PDB entry 3PKD | X-ray diffraction, 1.47 A resolution | chain A

== Chain A ==
Name: Methionine aminopeptidase
Source organism: Mycobacterium tuberculosis
Notes: EC 3.4.11.18
Reference sequence: P0A5J2 (AMPM_MYCTU); numbering as in UniProt (aligned over 1-285)
Chain sequence (285 residues; each row starts with the number of its first residue):
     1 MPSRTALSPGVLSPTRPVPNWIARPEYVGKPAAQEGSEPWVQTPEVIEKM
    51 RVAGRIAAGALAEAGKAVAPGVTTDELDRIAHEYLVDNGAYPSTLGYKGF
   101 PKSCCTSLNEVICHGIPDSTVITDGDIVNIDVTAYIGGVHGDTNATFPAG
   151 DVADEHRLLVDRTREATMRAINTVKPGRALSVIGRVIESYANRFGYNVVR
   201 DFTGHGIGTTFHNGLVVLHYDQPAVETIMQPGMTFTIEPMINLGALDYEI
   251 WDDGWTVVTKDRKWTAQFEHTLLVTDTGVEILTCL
Unresolved in the structure: 1-3
Ion coordination: Mn2+ site 1: Asp131, Asp142, Glu269 (together with Y10); Mn2+ site 2: Asp142, His205, Glu238, Glu269 (together with Y10)
Small-molecule neighbours: Y10 ((E,2R,3R,4S,5R)-N-(2,3-dihydro-1H-inden-2-yl)-2-methoxy-8,8-dimethyl-3,4,5-tris(oxidanyl)non-6-enamide): Thr94, Tyr97, Phe100, Cys105, Cys113, His114, Asp131, Thr133, Asp142, Phe202, Thr203, Gly204, His205, Phe211, His212, Val216, Glu238, Met240, Trp255, Gln267, Glu269

== In short ==
Ligands of chain A: compound Y10. Asp131, Asp142 and Glu269 coordinate Mn2+ site 1. Asp142, His205, Glu238 and
Glu269 coordinate Mn2+ site 2.
Chain A is Methionine aminopeptidase (Mycobacterium tuberculosis); the structure, M. tuberculosis MetAP with
bengamide analog Y10, in Mn form, was determined by X-ray diffraction, deposited together with 3PKA, 3PKB,
3PKC and 3PKE.
